Entry 4F5R (X-ray diffraction, 2.20 A resolution); this record covers chains A and T of the 4 polymer chains in the assembly.

== Chain A ==
Molecule: DNA polymerase beta
Organism: Homo sapiens
Notes: EC 2.7.7.7, 4.2.99.-
UniProt: P06746 (DPOLB_HUMAN); residue numbers follow UniProt; this construct covers 1-335
Amino-acid sequence (335 residues; each row starts with the number of its first residue):
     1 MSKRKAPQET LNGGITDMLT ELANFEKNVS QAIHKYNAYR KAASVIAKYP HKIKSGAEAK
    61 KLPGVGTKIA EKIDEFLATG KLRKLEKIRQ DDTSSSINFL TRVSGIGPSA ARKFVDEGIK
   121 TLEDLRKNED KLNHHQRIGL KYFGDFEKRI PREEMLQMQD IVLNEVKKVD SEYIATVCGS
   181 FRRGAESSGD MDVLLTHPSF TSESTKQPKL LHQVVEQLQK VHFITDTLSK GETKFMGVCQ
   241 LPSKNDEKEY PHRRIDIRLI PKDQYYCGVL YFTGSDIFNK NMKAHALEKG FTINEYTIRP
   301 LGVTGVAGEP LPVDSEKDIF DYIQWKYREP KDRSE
Disordered / not traced: 1-9, 206
Sequence notes: engineered mutation Lys-283 (Arg in P06746)
Swiss-Prot annotation at these positions:
  - region: Arg-183 to Asp-192 (DNA-binding)
  - active site: Lys-72 (Nucleophile)
  - binding site (K(+)): Lys-60, Leu-62, Val-65, Thr-101, Val-103, Ile-106
  - binding site (Na(+)): Lys-60, Leu-62, Val-65, Thr-101, Val-103, Ile-106
  - binding site (dATP): Arg-149, Ser-180, Arg-183, Gly-189, Asp-190
  - binding site (dCTP): Arg-149, Ser-180, Arg-183, Gly-189, Asp-190
  - binding site (dGTP): Arg-149, Ser-180, Arg-183, Gly-189, Asp-190, Asp-192
  - binding site (dTTP): Arg-149, Ser-180, Arg-183, Gly-189, Asp-190
  - binding site (Mg(2+)): Asp-190, Asp-192, Asp-256
  - modified residue: Lys-72 (N6-acetyllysine), Arg-83 (Omega-N-methylarginine), Arg-152 (Omega-N-methylarginine)
  - cross-link (Glycyl lysine isopeptide (Lys-Gly)): Lys-41 (interchain with G-Cter in ubiquitin), Lys-61 (interchain with G-Cter in ubiquitin), Lys-81 (interchain with G-Cter in ubiquitin)
Ion coordination: Na+: Thr-101, Val-103, Ile-106 (shared with 1 residue of chain P)
Residues lining bound ligands: 6CF (2'-deoxy-5'-O-[(S)-{difluoro[(S)-hydroxy(phosphonooxy)phosphoryl]methyl}(hydroxy)phosphoryl]cytidine): Arg-149, Gly-179, Ser-180, Arg-183, Ser-187, Ser-188, Gly-189, Asp-190, Tyr-271, Phe-272, Thr-273, Gly-274, Ser-275, Asp-276, Asn-279
From the paper describing this entry:
  - mutagenesis - R283K: decreased catalytic activity

== Chain T ==
Molecule: 16-nt DNA strand
Sequence (16 nucleotides; row label = number of the first residue in the row):
     1 CCGACGGCGC ATCAGC
Ion coordination: Mn2+ near DG3 (its only coordinating residue here)

== Chain A / chain T interface ==
Residue-residue contacts (13):
  His-34(A) / DC5(T)  stacking on the base
  Ser-229(A) / DC10(T)  phosphate contact
  Ser-229(A) / DA11(T)  phosphate contact
  Lys-230(A) / DC10(T)  phosphate contact
  Lys-230(A) / DA11(T)  hydrogen bond to the phosphate
  Gly-231(A) / DC10(T)  hydrogen bond to the phosphate
  Glu-232(A) / DC10(T)  hydrogen bond to the phosphate
  Thr-233(A) / DG9(T)  hydrogen bond to the phosphate
  Thr-233(A) / DC10(T)  hydrogen bond to the phosphate
  Lys-234(A) / DG9(T)  hydrogen bond to the base
  Lys-234(A) / DC10(T)  hydrogen bond to the phosphate
  Tyr-271(A) / DG6(T)  hydrogen bond to the base
  Tyr-296(A) / DC8(T)  sugar contact
Other interface residues (no listed pair), chain A (13 interface residues in all): Asn-37, Asn-133, His-134, Leu-228
Other interface residues (no listed pair), chain T (7 interface residues in all): DT12

== Summary ==
13 residues of chain A face 7 of chain T across their interface, with 8 hydrogen bonds and 1 aromatic stacking
contact. Among the polar pairs are Lys-234(A)/DG9(T), Tyr-271(A)/DG6(T) and Lys-230(A)/DA11(T). Chain A binds
compound 6CF. The paper reports that R283K of chain A reduces catalytic activity.
Chain A is DNA polymerase beta (Homo sapiens) and chain T is a 16-nt DNA strand; the structure, Open and
closed ternary complex of R283K DNA polymerase beta with a dCTP analog in the ..., was determined by X-ray
diffraction (same publication as 4F5N, 4F5O, 4F5P and 4F5Q).
